PDB entry 1JNZ | X-ray diffraction, 2.50 A resolution | chains A and D of the 4 polymer chains in the assembly

Chain A:
Molecule: adenylylsulfate reductase
Source organism: Archaeoglobus fulgidus DSM 4304
Notes: EC 1.8.99.2; fragment: a subunit
Sequence (643 residues; numbered 1 to 643; the number before each row is that of its first residue):
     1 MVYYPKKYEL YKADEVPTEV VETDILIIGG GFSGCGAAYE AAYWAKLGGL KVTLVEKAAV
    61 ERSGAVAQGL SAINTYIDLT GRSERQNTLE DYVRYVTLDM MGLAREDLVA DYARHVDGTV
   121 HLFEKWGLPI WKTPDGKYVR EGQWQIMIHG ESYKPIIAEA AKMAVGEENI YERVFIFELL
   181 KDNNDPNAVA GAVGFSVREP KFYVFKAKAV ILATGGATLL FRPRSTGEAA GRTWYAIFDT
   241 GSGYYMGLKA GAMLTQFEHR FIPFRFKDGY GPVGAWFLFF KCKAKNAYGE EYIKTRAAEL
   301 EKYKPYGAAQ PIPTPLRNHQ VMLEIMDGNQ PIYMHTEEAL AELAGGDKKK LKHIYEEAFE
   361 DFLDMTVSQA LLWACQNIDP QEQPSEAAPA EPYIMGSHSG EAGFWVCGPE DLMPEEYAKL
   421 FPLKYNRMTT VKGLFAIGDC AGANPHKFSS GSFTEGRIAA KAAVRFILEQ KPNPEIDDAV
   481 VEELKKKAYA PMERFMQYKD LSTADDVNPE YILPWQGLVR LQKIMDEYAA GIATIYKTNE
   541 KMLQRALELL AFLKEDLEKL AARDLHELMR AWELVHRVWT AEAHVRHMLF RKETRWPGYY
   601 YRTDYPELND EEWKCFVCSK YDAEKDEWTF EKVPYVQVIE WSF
Unresolved in the structure: 1
Differences from the reference sequence: conflict N183 (Lys in 2648886)
Residues lining bound ligands: FAD / sulfite ion: I28, G29, G30, G31, F32, S33, G34, V55, E56, K57, S63, G64, A65, V66, L70, S71, A72, I73, N74, K154, V174, F175, I176, A213, T214, G215, W234, Y235, A236, F238, D239, S242, R265, P272, M365, T366, S397, H398, G438, D439, F448, S449, S450, S452, H576

Chain D:
Molecule: adenylylsulfate reductase
Source organism: Archaeoglobus fulgidus DSM 4304
Notes: EC 1.8.99.2; fragment: b subunit
Sequence (150 residues; numbered 2701 to 2850; the number before each row is that of its first residue):
  2701 MPSFVNPEKC DGCKALERTA CEYICPNDLM TLDKEKMKAY NREPDMCWEC YSCVKMCPQG
  2761 AIDVRGYVDY SPLGGACVPM RGTSDIMWTV KYRNGKVLRF KFAIRTTPWG SIQPFEGFPE
  2821 PTEEALKSEL LAGEPEIIGT SEFPQVKKKA
Unresolved in the structure: 2701
Metal / ion sites: 4Fe-4S cluster Fe site 1: C2710, C2713, C2721, C2757; 4Fe-4S cluster Fe site 2: C2725, C2747, C2750, C2753
Residues lining bound ligands:
  - 4Fe-4S cluster (SF4), molecule 1: S2703, C2725, P2726, L2729, M2730, N2741, C2747, W2748, E2749, C2750, Y2751, S2752, C2753
  - 4Fe-4S cluster (SF4), molecule 2: V2705, C2710, D2711, G2712, C2713, T2719, A2720, C2721, L2732, A2739, C2757, P2758, Q2759, A2761, I2762

Chain A / chain D interface:
Residue-residue contacts - 39 pairs, chain A then chain D:
  D500(A) - P2707(D)
  L501(A) - F2704(D)
  L501(A) - V2705(D)
  L501(A) - N2706(D)
  L501(A) - P2707(D)
  S502(A) - F2704(D)
  S502(A) - V2705(D)
  S502(A) - P2707(D)
  T503(A) - V2705(D)  hydrogen bond (backbone-backbone)
  T503(A) - P2707(D)
  T503(A) - K2736(D)
  T503(A) - A2739(D)  hydrogen bond (side chain-backbone)
  T503(A) - Y2740(D)
  D506(A) - R2765(D)  hydrogen bond (backbone-side chain)
  V507(A) - S2703(D)
  V507(A) - F2704(D)  hydrophobic
  V507(A) - P2744(D)  hydrophobic
  V507(A) - R2765(D)
  N508(A) - R2765(D)  hydrogen bond (backbone-side chain)
  P509(A) - F2704(D)
  P509(A) - R2765(D)
  P509(A) - L2773(D)
  Y511(A) - L2773(D)
  I512(A) - L2773(D)  hydrophobic
  Q516(A) - R2765(D)
  Q516(A) - V2768(D)
  V519(A) - D2769(D)
  R520(A) - V2768(D)
  R520(A) - D2769(D)
  R520(A) - S2771(D)  hydrogen bond (side chain-backbone)
  R520(A) - P2772(D)
  K523(A) - D2769(D)
  F552(A) - P2772(D)  hydrophobic
  F552(A) - R2793(D)
  E555(A) - R2793(D)  salt bridge
  D556(A) - P2772(D)
  D556(A) - L2773(D)  hydrogen bond (side chain-backbone)
  D556(A) - R2793(D)  salt bridge
  K559(A) - L2773(D)
Other interface residues (no listed pair), chain A (19 interface residues in all): E510
Other interface residues (no listed pair), chain D (19 interface residues in all): P2702, K2738, Y2770

Overview:
The chain A/chain D interface involves 19 residues from each chain; the contacts include 6 hydrogen bonds and
2 salt bridges. Polar contacts include E555(A)-R2793(D), D556(A)-R2793(D) and T503(A)-A2739(D). Bound to chain
A: FAD / sulfite ion. Chain D binds 4Fe-4S cluster.
Here chain A is adenylylsulfate reductase and chain D is adenylylsulfate reductase, both from Archaeoglobus
fulgidus DSM 4304. Entry 1JNZ (Structure of adenylylsulfate reductase from the hyperthermophilic Archaeoglobus
fulgidus at 1.6 resolution) was determined by X-ray diffraction (same publication as 1JNR).
